PDB entry 5XAR | X-ray diffraction, 3.62 A resolution | chains A and B

# Chain A (and B)
Molecule: Citrate-sodium symporter
Source organism: Klebsiella pneumoniae
Notes: chain B of this document is another copy of the same molecule, construct and numbering; everything in this record applies to it too
UniProt: P31602 (CITN_KLEPN); residues 13-446 here = UniProt positions 13-446
Amino-acid sequence (438 residues; row label = number of the first residue in the row):
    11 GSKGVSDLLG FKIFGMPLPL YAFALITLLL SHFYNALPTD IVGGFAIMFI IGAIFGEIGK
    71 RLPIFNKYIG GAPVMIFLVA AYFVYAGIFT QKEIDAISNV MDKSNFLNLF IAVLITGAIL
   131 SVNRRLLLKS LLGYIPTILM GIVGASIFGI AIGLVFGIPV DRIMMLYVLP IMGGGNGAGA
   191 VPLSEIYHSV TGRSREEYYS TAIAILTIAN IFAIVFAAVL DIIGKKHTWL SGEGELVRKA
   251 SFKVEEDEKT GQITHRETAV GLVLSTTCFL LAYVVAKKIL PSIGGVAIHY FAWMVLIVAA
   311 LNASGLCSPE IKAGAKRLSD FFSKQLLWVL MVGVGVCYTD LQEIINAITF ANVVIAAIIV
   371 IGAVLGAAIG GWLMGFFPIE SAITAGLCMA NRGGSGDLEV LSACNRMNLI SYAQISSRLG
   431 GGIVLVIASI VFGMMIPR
Unresolved in the structure: 11-17, 251-262, 447-448 (chain B: 11-15, 238-259, 447-448)
Differences from the reference sequence: expression tag (11-12, 447-448)
Curated features (UniProtKB/Swiss-Prot):
  - binding site (Na(+)): Ile181, Gly183, Met399, Asn401
  - binding site (citrate): Asn186, Gly187, Arg402, Gly404, Ser405, Arg428
Ion coordination: Na+: Ile181, Gly183, Met399, Ala400, Asn401
What the authors report for this chain:
  - conformationally variable residues: Leu408, Met417
  - contacts within the chain: Asp112-Arg205 (salt bridge), Glu195-Arg205 (salt bridge)
  - Na+ coordination: Ile181, Gly183, Met399, Asn401
  - specificity-determining residues: Asn186, Tyr348, Arg402 (proposed by the authors, not directly observed)

# How chain A and chain B interact
Contacting residue pairs (103; chain A residue first):
  Phe24(A) - Arg266(B)
  Phe24(A) - Val270(B)
  Phe24(A) - Val273(B)  hydrophobic
  Gly25(A) - Val270(B)
  Gly25(A) - Ile321(B)
  Met26(A) - Val270(B)  hydrophobic
  Met26(A) - Val273(B)  hydrophobic
  Pro27(A) - Ile321(B)
  Pro29(A) - Leu316(B)  hydrophobic
  Leu30(A) - Leu274(B)  hydrophobic
  Leu30(A) - Leu316(B)
  Leu30(A) - Cys317(B)  hydrophobic
  Phe33(A) - Thr277(B)
  Phe33(A) - Cys278(B)  hydrophobic
  Phe33(A) - Leu281(B)  hydrophobic
  Ala34(A) - Thr277(B)
  Thr37(A) - Thr277(B)
  Thr37(A) - Leu280(B)
  Thr37(A) - Leu281(B)
  Leu40(A) - Leu281(B)  hydrophobic
  Ser41(A) - Leu280(B)
  Ser41(A) - Val284(B)
  Tyr44(A) - Val284(B)  hydrophobic
  Tyr44(A) - Lys288(B)
  Tyr44(A) - Ile289(B)  hydrophobic
  Asn45(A) - Lys288(B)
  Ala46(A) - Tyr283(B)
  Ala46(A) - Val284(B)
  Ala46(A) - Lys288(B)
  Leu47(A) - Leu280(B)  hydrophobic
  Leu47(A) - Tyr283(B)
  Pro48(A) - Tyr283(B)
  Asp50(A) - Lys113(B)
  Asp50(A) - Ser114(B)
  Asp50(A) - Asn115(B)  hydrogen bond
  Ile51(A) - Ser114(B)  hydrogen bond (backbone-backbone)
  Val52(A) - Asn115(B)
  Val52(A) - Leu119(B)
  Val52(A) - Thr276(B)
  Val52(A) - Phe279(B)  hydrophobic
  Ala56(A) - Thr276(B)
  Ala56(A) - Leu280(B)  hydrophobic
  Phe59(A) - Leu272(B)  hydrophobic
  Phe59(A) - Val273(B)  hydrophobic
  Ile60(A) - Thr277(B)
  Lys113(A) - Asp50(B)
  Ser114(A) - Asp50(B)
  Ser114(A) - Ile51(B)  hydrogen bond (backbone-backbone)
  Ser114(A) - Ser114(B)  hydrogen bond
  Asn115(A) - Asp50(B)  hydrogen bond
  Asn118(A) - Val52(B)
  Leu119(A) - Val52(B)
  His265(A) - Arg327(B)
  His265(A) - Phe331(B)
  His265(A) - Gln335(B)
  Arg266(A) - Phe24(B)
  Arg266(A) - Gly25(B)
  Arg266(A) - Lys334(B)  hydrogen bond (side chain-backbone)
  Arg266(A) - Gln335(B)  hydrogen bond
  Ala269(A) - Gln335(B)
  Val270(A) - Phe24(B)
  Val270(A) - Gly25(B)
  Val270(A) - Met26(B)  hydrophobic
  Leu272(A) - Phe59(B)  hydrophobic
  Val273(A) - Phe24(B)  hydrophobic
  Val273(A) - Met26(B)  hydrophobic
  Val273(A) - Phe59(B)  hydrophobic
  Leu274(A) - Leu30(B)  hydrophobic
  Thr276(A) - Val52(B)
  Thr276(A) - Ala56(B)
  Thr277(A) - Phe33(B)
  Thr277(A) - Ala34(B)
  Thr277(A) - Thr37(B)
  Thr277(A) - Ile60(B)
  Cys278(A) - Phe33(B)  hydrophobic
  Phe279(A) - Val52(B)  hydrophobic
  Leu280(A) - Ser41(B)
  Leu280(A) - Ala46(B)
  Leu280(A) - Leu47(B)  hydrophobic
  Leu280(A) - Ala56(B)  hydrophobic
  Leu281(A) - Thr37(B)
  Leu281(A) - Leu40(B)  hydrophobic
  Tyr283(A) - Ala46(B)
  Tyr283(A) - Leu47(B)
  Tyr283(A) - Pro48(B)
  Val284(A) - Ser41(B)
  Val284(A) - Tyr44(B)  hydrophobic
  Val284(A) - Ala46(B)
  Lys288(A) - Tyr44(B)
  Lys288(A) - Ala46(B)
  Ile289(A) - Tyr44(B)  hydrophobic
  Leu311(A) - Phe33(B)  hydrophobic
  Leu316(A) - Pro29(B)  hydrophobic
  Leu316(A) - Leu30(B)
  Cys317(A) - Leu30(B)  hydrophobic
  Ile321(A) - Pro27(B)
  Ile321(A) - Leu30(B)  hydrophobic
  Arg327(A) - His265(B)
  Phe331(A) - His265(B)
  Lys334(A) - Arg266(B)  hydrogen bond (backbone-side chain)
  Gln335(A) - His265(B)
  Gln335(A) - Arg266(B)  hydrogen bond
  Gln335(A) - Ala269(B)
Interface residues without a listed pair, chain A (56 interface residues in all): Phe55, Thr268, Ile307, Leu336
Interface residues without a listed pair, chain B (58 interface residues in all): Asn45, Phe55, Lys102, Asn118, Thr268, Ile307, Leu311, Asp330, Leu336

# In short
56 residues of chain A and 58 residues of chain B are in contact; the contacts include 9 hydrogen bonds. Among
the polar pairs are Asp50(A)-Asn115(B), Ser114(A)-Ser114(B) and Arg266(A)-Lys334(B). The paper reports Na+
coordination by Ile181(A), Gly183(A) and Met399(A) among others; specificity determinants Asn186(A), Tyr348(A)
and Arg402(A).
Both chains are Citrate-sodium symporter (Klebsiella pneumoniae). Entry 5XAR (Structural insights into the
elevator-like mechanism of the sodium/citrate symporter CitS) was determined by X-ray diffraction together
with 5X9R, 5XAS and 5XAT from the same study.
